PDB entry 6GI2 | X-ray diffraction, 1.49 A resolution | chain A

== Chain A ==
Name: Ferric enterobactin esterase
From: Pseudomonas aeruginosa
Reference sequence: Q9I0F2 (Q9I0F2_PSEAE); residues 2-279 here correspond to UniProt positions 27-304 (UniProt number = residue number + 25)
Sequence (282 residues; row label = number of the first residue in the row; numbers below 1 keep their minus sign (Gly-2 is residue -2)):
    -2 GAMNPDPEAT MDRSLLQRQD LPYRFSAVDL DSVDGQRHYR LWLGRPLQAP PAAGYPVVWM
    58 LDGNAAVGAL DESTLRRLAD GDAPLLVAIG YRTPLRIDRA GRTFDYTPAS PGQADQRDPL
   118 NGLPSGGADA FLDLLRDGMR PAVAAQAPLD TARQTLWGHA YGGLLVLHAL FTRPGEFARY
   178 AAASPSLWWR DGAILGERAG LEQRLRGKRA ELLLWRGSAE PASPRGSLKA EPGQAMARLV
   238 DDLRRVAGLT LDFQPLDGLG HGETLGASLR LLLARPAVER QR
Disordered / not traced: -2 to 10, 111-112, 223-227, 277-279
Construct notes: expression tag (-2 to 1); engineered mutation Ala157 (Ser182 in Q9I0F2)
Ligand contacts: 8SW (N-[2-[[(2S)-2-[[2,3-bis(oxidanyl)phenyl]carbonylamino]-3-[[(2S)-2-[[2,3-bis(oxidanyl)phenyl]carbonylamino]-3-oxidanylidene-3-(prop-2-ynylamino)propyl]amino]-3-oxidanylidene-propyl]amino]-2-oxidanylidene-ethyl]-2,3-bis(oxidanyl)benzamide): Arg96, Arg99, Leu117, His156, Ala157, Tyr158, Ser183, Trp185, Glu217, Pro218, Ser220, Pro221, Arg222, His258, Gly259
UniProt features mapped onto this chain:
  - active site (Charge relay system): Glu217, His258

== Summary ==
Ligands of chain A: compound 8SW. Curated annotation (UniProt) lists active-site residues Glu217 and His258.
Chain A is Ferric enterobactin esterase (Pseudomonas aeruginosa); the structure, Crystal structure of the
ferric enterobactin esterase (pfeE) mutant(S157A) from Pseudomonas aeruginosa in complex with Tris-catechol
..., was determined by X-ray diffraction (same publication as 6GI0, 6GI1 and 6GI5).
